PDB entry 8AOK | X-ray diffraction, 1.60 A resolution | chains A and B

[Chain A]
Name: Programmed cell death 1 ligand 1
From: Homo sapiens
Reference sequence: Q9NZQ7 (PD1L1_HUMAN); numbering as in UniProt (aligned over 18-134)
Chain sequence (117 residues; numbered 18 to 134; the number before each row is that of its first residue):
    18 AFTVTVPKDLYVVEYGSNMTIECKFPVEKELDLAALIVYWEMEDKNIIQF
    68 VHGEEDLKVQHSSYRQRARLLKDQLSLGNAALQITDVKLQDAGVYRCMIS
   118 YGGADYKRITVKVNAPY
Not modelled in the structure: 134
Sequence notes: conflict Glu-47 (Gln in Q9NZQ7)
UniProt features mapped onto this chain:
  - glycosylation: Asn-35 (N-linked (GlcNAc...) asparagine)
Disulfides: Cys-40/Cys-114
Ligand contacts: oxamic acid (OXM): Tyr-32, Lys-105, Leu-106, Gln-107
What the authors report for this chain:
  - conformationally variable residues (side-chain flip): Tyr-123

[Chain B]
Name: Vhh 6
From: Lama glama
Notes: antibody fragment or engineered binder
Chain sequence (128 residues; numbered 0 to 127; the number before each row is that of its first residue; numbering starts at 0):
     0 GEVQLVESGGGLVQAGGSLRLSCAASGRTFSNYHMAWFRQAPGKEREFVA
    50 GISWTGRGTYYTDSVKGRFTISRDNAKNTVYLQMNSLKPEDTAVYYCAAE
   100 GTLYGSGGRTHQSAYDYWGQGTQVTVSS
Not modelled in the structure: 0

[Chain A / chain B interface]
Residue-residue contacts (34):
  Ile-54(A) with Thr-101(B); Leu-102(B), hydrophobic
  Tyr-56(A) with Tyr-103(B), hydrophobic; Gly-104(B)
  Glu-58(A) with His-33(B), salt bridge; Trp-53(B), hydrogen bond; Tyr-103(B)
  Glu-60(A) with Arg-56(B), salt bridge
  Asp-61(A) with His-33(B); Ser-52(B), hydrogen bond; Trp-53(B); Tyr-59(B), hydrogen bond; Arg-108(B), salt bridge
  Asn-63(A) with Gly-104(B), hydrogen bond (side chain-backbone)
  Gln-66(A) with Gly-104(B); Ser-105(B), hydrogen bond
  Val-68(A) with Ser-105(B)
  Val-76(A) with Gly-104(B); Ser-105(B)
  Val-111(A) with Trp-53(B); Arg-56(B)
  Arg-113(A) with Asn-31(B), hydrogen bond (side chain-backbone); His-33(B); Trp-53(B); Glu-99(B), salt bridge
  Met-115(A) with Thr-101(B)
  Ser-117(A) with Thr-101(B)
  Tyr-123(A) with Asn-31(B), hydrogen bond (backbone-side chain); Tyr-32(B); Glu-99(B); Gly-100(B)
  Arg-125(A) with Ser-30(B), hydrogen bond (side chain-backbone); Asn-31(B), hydrogen bond; Trp-53(B), hydrogen bond (side chain-backbone)
Also at the interface, not in a pair above, chain A (19 interface residues in all): Asp-73, Tyr-112, Ala-121, Lys-124
Also at the interface, not in a pair above, chain B (19 interface residues in all): Arg-27, Thr-54, Gly-57
From the paper, about this interface:
  - pairs named by the authors: Glu-58(A)/Trp-53(B), Glu-60(A)/Trp-53(B), Asp-61(A)/Trp-53(B), Arg-113(A)/Trp-53(B), Tyr-123(A)/Gly-100(B), Arg-125(A)/Trp-53(B)
  - epitope / paratope residues, chain A: Ile-54(A), Glu-58(A), Glu-60(A), Asp-61(A), Arg-113(A), Tyr-123(A), Arg-125(A)
  - epitope / paratope residues, chain B: Trp-53(B), Gly-100(B)

[Summary]
Chain A and chain B each contribute 19 residues to their interface, with 10 hydrogen bonds and 4 salt bridges.
Polar pairs include Glu-58(A)/His-33(B), Glu-60(A)/Arg-56(B) and Asp-61(A)/Arg-108(B). The paper describes
contacts between Glu-58(A) and Trp-53(B), Glu-60(A) and Trp-53(B) and Asp-61(A) and Trp-53(B) among others.
From the paper: epitope/paratope residues Ile-54(A), Glu-58(A) and Trp-53(B) among others; conformational
variability at Tyr-123(A).
Here chain A is Programmed cell death 1 ligand 1 (Homo sapiens) and chain B is Vhh 6 (Lama glama). Entry 8AOK
(Complex of PD-L1 with VHH6) was determined by X-ray diffraction together with 8AOM from the same study.
